4RCE - chain A; structure by X-ray diffraction, 2.40 A resolution.

# Chain A
Name: Beta-secretase 1
Organism: Homo sapiens
Notes: EC 3.4.23.46; fragment: catalytic domain
UniProtKB: P56817 (BACE1_HUMAN); residues -18 to 392 here correspond to UniProt positions 43-453 (UniProt number = residue number + 61)
Amino-acid sequence (411 residues; each row starts with the number of its first residue; numbers below 1 keep their minus sign (Leu-18 is residue -18)):
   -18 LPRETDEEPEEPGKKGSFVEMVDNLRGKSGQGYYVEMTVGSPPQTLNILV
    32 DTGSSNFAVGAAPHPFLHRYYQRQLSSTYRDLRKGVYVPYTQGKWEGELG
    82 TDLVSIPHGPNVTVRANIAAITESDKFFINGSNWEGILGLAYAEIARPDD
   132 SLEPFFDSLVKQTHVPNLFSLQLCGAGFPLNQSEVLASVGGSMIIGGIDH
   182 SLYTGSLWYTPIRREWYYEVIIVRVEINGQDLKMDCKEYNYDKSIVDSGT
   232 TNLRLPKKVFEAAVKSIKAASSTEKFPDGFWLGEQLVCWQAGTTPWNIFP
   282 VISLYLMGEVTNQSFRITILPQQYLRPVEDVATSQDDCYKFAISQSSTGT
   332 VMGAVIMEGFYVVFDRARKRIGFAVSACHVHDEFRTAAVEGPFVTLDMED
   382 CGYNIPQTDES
Disordered / not traced: -18 to -2, 158-167, 272-276, 310-317, 386-392
Construct notes: engineered mutation Lys-5 (Arg56 in P56817), Lys-4 (Arg57 in P56817)
Swiss-Prot annotation at these positions:
  - active site: Asp32, Asp228
  - modified residue (N6-acetyllysine): Lys65, Lys214, Lys218, Lys224, Lys238, Lys239, Lys246
  - glycosylation (N-linked (GlcNAc...) asparagine): Asn92, Asn111, Asn162, Asn293
Disulfides: Cys155-Cys359, Cys217-Cys382
Residues lining bound ligands: 3LN ((4S)-2'-(2,2-dimethylpropoxy)-7'-(pyrimidin-5-yl)spiro[1,3-oxazole-4,9'-xanthen]-2-amine): Gly11, Gln12, Gly13, Leu30, Asp32, Gly34, Ser35, Val69, Tyr71, Trp76, Phe108, Ile110, Trp115, Ile118, Ile126, Arg128, Tyr198, Asp228, Gly230, Thr231, Thr232

# Overview
Bound to chain A: compound 3LN. Curated annotation (UniProt) lists active-site residues Asp32 and Asp228.
Chain A is Beta-secretase 1 (Homo sapiens); the structure, Crystal structure of BACE1 in complex with
aminooxazoline xanthene inhibitor 2, was determined by X-ray diffraction (same publication as 4RCF).
